PDB entry 3CC7 | X-ray diffraction, 2.70 A resolution | chains 3 and 0 of the 31 polymer chains in the assembly

Chain 3:
Molecule: 50S ribosomal protein L44E
Organism: Haloarcula marismortui
Reference sequence: P32411 (RL44_HALMA); residue numbers follow UniProt; this construct covers 1-92
Amino-acid sequence (92 residues; row label = number of the first residue in the row):
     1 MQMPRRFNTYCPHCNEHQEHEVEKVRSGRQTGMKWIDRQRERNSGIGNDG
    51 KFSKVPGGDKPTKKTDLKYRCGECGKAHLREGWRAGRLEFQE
Ion coordination: Cd2+: Cys-11, Cys-14, Cys-71, Cys-74; Sr2+ site 1: Arg-42 (shared with U391(0) of chain 0); Sr2+ site 2: Gly-45, Gly-47, Asp-49; Sr2+ site 3 near Asp-59 (its only coordinating residue here)

Chain 0:
Molecule: 23S ribosomal RNA
Organism: Haloarcula marismortui
Notes: engineered mutation(s): G2099A, C2487U
Sequence (2923 nucleotides; row label = number of the first residue in the row):
     1 GUUGGCUACUAUGCCAGCUGGUGGAUUGCUCGGCUCAGGCGCUGAUGAAG
    51 GACGUGCCAAGCUGCGAUAAGCUGUGGGGAGCCGCACGGAGGCGAAGAAC
   101 CACAGAUUUCCGAAUGAGAAUCUCUCUAACAAUUGCUUCGCGCAAUGAGG
   151 AACCCCGAGAACUGAAACAUCUCAGUAUCGGGAGGAACAGAAAACGCAAC
   201 GUGAUGUCGUUAGUAACCGCGAGUGAACGCGAUACAGCCCAAACCGAAGC
   251 CCUCACGGGCAAUGUGGUGUCAGGGCUACCUCUCAUCAGCCGACCGUCUU
   301 CACGAAGUCUCUUGGAAUAGAGCGUGAUACAGGGUGACAACCCCGUACUG
   351 AAGACCAGUACGCUGUGCGGUAGUGCCAGAGUAGCGGGGGUUGGAUAUCC
   401 CUCGCGAAUAACGCAGGCAUCGACUGCGAAGGCUAAACACAACCUGAGAC
   451 CGAUAGUGAACAAGUAGUGUGAACGAACGCUGCAAAGUACCCUCAGAAGG
   501 GAGGCGAAAUAGAGCAUGAAAUCAGUUGGCGAUCGAGCGACAGGGCAUAC
   551 AAGGUCCCUUGACGAAUGACCGAGACGCGAGUCUCCAGUAAGACUCACGG
   601 GAAGCCGAUGUUCUGUCGUACGUUUUGAAAAACGAGCCAGGGAGUGUGUC
   651 UGUAUGGCAAGUCUAACCGGAGUAUCCGGGGAGGCACAGGGAAACCGACA
   701 UGGCCGCAGGGCUUUGCCCGAGGGCCGCCGUCUUCAAGGGCGGGGAGCCA
   751 UGUGGACACGACCCGAAUCCGGACGAUCUACGCAUGGACAAGAUGAAGCG
   801 UGCCGAAAGGCACGUGGAAGUCUGUUAGAGUUGGUGUCCUACAAUACCCU
   851 CUCGUGAUCUAUGUGUAGGGGUGAAAGGCCCAUCGAGUCCGGCAACAGCU
   901 GGUUCCAAUCGAAACAUGUCGAAGCAUGACCUCCGCCGAGGUAGUCUGUG
   951 AGGUAGAGCGACCGAUUGGUGUGUCCGCCUCCGAGAGGAGUCGGCACACC
  1001 UGUCAAACUCCAAACUUACAGACGCUGUUUGACGCGGGGAUUCCGGUGCG
  1051 CGGGGUAAGCCUGUGUACCAGGAGGGGAACAACCCAGAGAUAGGUUAAGG
  1101 UCCCCAAGUGUGGAUUAAGUGUAAUCCUCUGAAGGUGGUCUCGAGCCCUA
  1151 GACAGCCGGGAGGUGAGCUUAGAAGCAGCUACCCUCUAAGAAAAGCGUAA
  1201 CAGCUUACCGGCCGAGGUUUGAGGCGCCCAAAAUGAUCGGGACUCAAAUC
  1251 CACCACCGAGACCUGUCCGUACCACUCAUACUGGUAAUCGAGUAGAUUGG
  1301 CGCUCUAAUUGGAUGGAAGCAGGGGCGAGAGCUCCUGUGGACCGAUUAGU
  1351 GACGAAAAUCCUGGCCAUAGUAGCAGCGAUAGUCGGGUGAGAACCCCGAC
  1401 GGCCUAAUGGAUAAGGGUUCCUCAGCACUGCUGAUCAGCUGAGGGUUAGC
  1451 CGGUCCUAAGUCUCACCGCAACUCGACUGAGACGAAAUGGGAAACAGGUU
  1501 AAUAUUCCUGUGCCAUCAUGCAGUGAAAGUUGACGCCCUGGGGUCGAUCA
  1551 CGCCGGGCAUUCGCCCGGUCGAACCGUCCAACUCCGUGGAAGCCGUAAUG
  1601 GCAGGAAGCGGACGAACGGCGGCAUAGGGAAACGUGAUUCAACCUGGGGC
  1651 CCAUGAAAAGACGAGCAUGAUGUCCGUACCGAGAACCGACACAGGUGUCC
  1701 AUGGCGGCGAAAGCCAAGGCCUGUCGGGAGCAACCAACGUUAGGGAAUUC
  1751 GGCAAGUUAGUCCCGUACCUUCGGAAGAAGGGAUGCCUGCUCCGGAACGG
  1801 AGCAGGUCGCAGUGACUCGGAAGCUCGGACUGUCUAGUAACAACAUAGGU
  1851 GACCGCAAAUCCGCAAGGACUCGUACGGUCACUGAAUCCUGCCCAGUGCA
  1901 GGUAUCUGAACACCUCGUACAAGAGGACGAAGGACCUGUCAACGGCGGGG
  1951 GUAACUAUGACCCUCUUAAGGUAGCGUAGUACCUUGCCGCAUCAGUAGCG
  2001 GCUUGCAUGAAUGGAUUAACCAGAGCUUCACUGUCCCAACGUUGGGCCCG
  2051 GUGAACUGUACAUUCCAGUGCGGAGUCUGGAGACACCCAGGGGGAAGCAA
  2101 AGACCCUAUGGAGCUUUACUGCAGGCUGUCGCUGAGACGUGGUCGCCGAU
  2151 GUGCAGCAUAGGUAGGAGUCGUUACAGAGGUACCCGCGCUAGCGGGCCAC
  2201 CCAGACAACAGUGAAAUACUACCCGUCGGUGACUGCGACUCUCACUCCGG
  2251 GAGGAGGACACCGAUAGCCGGGCAGUUUGACUGGGGCGGUACGCGCUCGA
  2301 AAAGAUAUCGAGCGCGCCCUAUGGUCAUCUCAGCCGGGACAGAGACCCGG
  2351 CGAAGAGUGCAAGAGCAAAAGAUGACUUGACAGUGUUCUUCCCAACGAGG
  2401 AACGCUGACGCGAAAGCGUGGUCUAGCGAACCAAUUAGCCUGCUUGAUGC
  2451 GGGCAAUUGAUGACAGAAAAGCUACCCUAGGGAUAAUAGAGUCGUCACUC
  2501 GCAAGAGCACAUAUCGACCGAGUGGCUUGCUACCUCGAUGUCGGUUCCCU
  2551 CCAUCCUGCCCGUGCAGAAGCGGGCAAGGGUGAGGUUGUUCGCCUAUUAA
  2601 AGGAGGUCGUGAGCUGGGUUUAGACCGUCGUGAGACAGGUCGGCUGCUAU
  2651 CUACUGGGUGUGUAAUGGUGUCUGACAAGAACGACCGUAUAGUACGAGAG
  2701 GAACUACGGUUGGUGGCCACUGGUGUACCGGUUGUUCGAGAGAGCACGUG
  2751 CCGGGUAGCCACGCCACACGGGGUAAGAGCUGAACGCAUCUAAGCUCGAA
  2801 ACCCACUUGGAAAAGAGACACCGCCGAGGUCCCGCGUACAAGACGCGGUC
  2851 GAUAGACUCGGGGUGUGCGCGUCGAGGUAACGAGACGUUAAGCCCACGAG
  2901 CACUAACAGACCAAAGCCAUCAU
Disordered / not traced: 1-9, 126-127, 715, 971-998, 1560, 1952-1963, 2137-2236, 2339-2343, 2665-2666, 2915-2923
Modified positions: 1MA (6-hydro-1-methyladenosine-5'-monophosphate) at position 628, OMU (o2'-methyluridine 5'-monophosphate) at position 2587, OMG (o2'-methylguanosine-5'-monophosphate) at position 2588, UR3 (3-methyluridine-5'-monophoshate) at position 2619, PSU (pseudouridine-5'-monophosphate) at position 2621
Ion coordination: Mg2+ site 1 near G28 (its only coordinating residue here); Na+ site 1: C40, G41, C443; Na+ site 2: G56, A59, G61; Sr2+ site 1: C85, A86 (shared with 1 residue of chain T); Na+ site 3 near U108 (its only coordinating residue here); Mg2+ site 2 near U115 (its only coordinating residue here); Na+ site 4: C130, U146; Na+ site 5: C141, G142; Sr2+ site 2: G147, A183 (shared with 1 residue of chain M); Mg2+ site 3: C162, U2276; K+ site 1: C162, U163, U172; Mg2+ site 4: A165, A167, C168; 59 more Na+ sites not listed; 69 more Mg2+ sites not listed; 58 more Sr2+ sites not listed; 1 more K+ sites not listed

Chain 3 / chain 0 interface:
Pairs across the interface (127; chain 3 residue first):
  Met-1(3) / C2319(0)  hydrogen bond to the phosphate
  Met-1(3) / U2320(0)  phosphate contact
  Met-1(3) / A2380(0)  base contact
  Gln-2(3) / U2320(0)  hydrogen bond to the phosphate
  Met-3(3) / U2320(0)  base contact
  Pro-4(3) / U2320(0)  sugar contact
  Phe-7(3) / U2378(0)  sugar contact
  Asn-8(3) / U2378(0)  hydrogen bond to the phosphate
  Thr-9(3) / G2379(0)  hydrogen bond to the phosphate
  Thr-9(3) / C2381(0)  sugar contact
  Tyr-10(3) / C2381(0)  sugar contact
  Tyr-10(3) / A2382(0)  sugar contact
  Tyr-10(3) / G2407(0)  hydrogen bond to the sugar
  Tyr-10(3) / A2408(0)  sugar contact
  Pro-12(3) / A2382(0)  sugar contact
  His-13(3) / A2437(0)  sugar contact
  Asn-15(3) / C735(0)  hydrogen bond to the base
  Asn-15(3) / G2407(0)  hydrogen bond to the sugar
  Asn-15(3) / A2408(0)  sugar contact
  Glu-16(3) / A2408(0)  sugar contact
  His-17(3) / G2379(0)  salt bridge to the phosphate
  His-17(3) / A2408(0)  hydrogen bond to the sugar
  His-17(3) / C2409(0)  hydrogen bond to the sugar
  Val-25(3) / U2435(0)  sugar contact
  Arg-26(3) / U2435(0)  sugar contact
  Ser-27(3) / A2434(0)  sugar contact
  Gly-28(3) / A2434(0)  hydrogen bond to the phosphate
  Gly-28(3) / U2435(0)  phosphate contact
  Arg-29(3) / A1924(0)  hydrogen bond to the phosphate
  Arg-29(3) / G1925(0)  salt bridge to the phosphate
  Gln-30(3) / A1924(0)  sugar contact
  Gln-30(3) / A2433(0)  phosphate contact
  Gln-30(3) / A2434(0)  phosphate contact
  Thr-31(3) / G1923(0)  hydrogen bond to the sugar
  Thr-31(3) / G2451(0)  hydrogen bond to the phosphate
  Met-33(3) / A1922(0)  base contact
  Met-33(3) / G1923(0)  sugar contact
  Met-33(3) / C2450(0)  phosphate contact
  Met-33(3) / G2451(0)  phosphate contact
  Lys-34(3) / A2433(0)  phosphate contact
  Lys-34(3) / A2434(0)  phosphate contact
  Lys-34(3) / G2451(0)  salt bridge to the phosphate
  Lys-34(3) / G2452(0)  phosphate contact
  Trp-35(3) / C218(0)  phosphate contact
  Trp-35(3) / C220(0)  base contact
  Trp-35(3) / A395(0)  sugar contact
  Trp-35(3) / U396(0)  phosphate contact
  Trp-35(3) / G2451(0)  phosphate contact
  Trp-35(3) / G2452(0)  hydrogen bond to the phosphate
  Ile-36(3) / C2432(0)  phosphate contact
  Ile-36(3) / A2433(0)  phosphate contact
  Arg-38(3) / U396(0)  salt bridge to the phosphate
  Arg-38(3) / G2451(0)  hydrogen bond to the sugar
  Gln-39(3) / C218(0)  hydrogen bond to the phosphate
  Gln-39(3) / G219(0)  hydrogen bond to the phosphate
  Arg-42(3) / A395(0)  hydrogen bond to the phosphate
  Arg-42(3) / U396(0)  salt bridge to the phosphate
  Asn-43(3) / C218(0)  hydrogen bond to the phosphate
  Gly-45(3) / G390(0)  phosphate contact
  Ile-46(3) / G389(0)  phosphate contact
  Ile-46(3) / G390(0)  hydrogen bond to the phosphate
  Ile-46(3) / C2122(0)  phosphate contact
  Gly-47(3) / G2121(0)  hydrogen bond to the phosphate
  Gly-47(3) / C2122(0)  hydrogen bond to the phosphate
  Asn-48(3) / A169(0)  hydrogen bond to the sugar
  Asn-48(3) / U170(0)  sugar contact
  Asn-48(3) / U2120(0)  hydrogen bond to the sugar
  Asn-48(3) / G2121(0)  phosphate contact
  Asn-48(3) / A2468(0)  base contact
  Asp-49(3) / U170(0)  sugar contact
  Gly-50(3) / U170(0)  hydrogen bond to the sugar
  Gly-50(3) / A2468(0)  hydrogen bond to the base
  Lys-51(3) / G219(0)  phosphate contact
  Lys-51(3) / C220(0)  salt bridge to the phosphate
  Lys-51(3) / C2431(0)  hydrogen bond to the sugar
  Ser-53(3) / U2120(0)  phosphate contact
  Ser-53(3) / G2121(0)  hydrogen bond to the phosphate
  Ser-53(3) / A2468(0)  base contact
  Lys-54(3) / G219(0)  hydrogen bond to the sugar
  Lys-54(3) / A2468(0)  salt bridge to the phosphate
  Gly-58(3) / A2460(0)  sugar contact
  Gly-58(3) / U2461(0)  phosphate contact
  Asp-59(3) / A2460(0)  phosphate contact
  Asp-59(3) / U2461(0)  hydrogen bond to the phosphate
  Lys-60(3) / C2427(0)  base contact
  Lys-60(3) / G2428(0)  hydrogen bond to the base
  Lys-60(3) / A2460(0)  hydrogen bond to the phosphate
  Lys-60(3) / U2461(0)  phosphate contact
  Lys-60(3) / G2462(0)  hydrogen bond to the base
  Pro-61(3) / G2316(0)  sugar contact
  Pro-61(3) / C2317(0)  phosphate contact
  Pro-61(3) / G2462(0)  base contact
  Thr-62(3) / C2317(0)  hydrogen bond to the phosphate
  Lys-63(3) / G2459(0)  hydrogen bond to the phosphate
  Lys-63(3) / A2460(0)  salt bridge to the phosphate
  Lys-64(3) / G2428(0)  salt bridge to the phosphate
  Lys-64(3) / U2458(0)  phosphate contact
  Lys-64(3) / G2459(0)  hydrogen bond to the phosphate
  Thr-65(3) / U2458(0)  sugar contact
  Asp-66(3) / U2458(0)  sugar contact
  Lys-68(3) / U2435(0)  hydrogen bond to the phosphate
  Lys-68(3) / U2436(0)  salt bridge to the phosphate
  Arg-70(3) / A2437(0)  salt bridge to the phosphate
  Lys-76(3) / A2437(0)  phosphate contact
  Lys-76(3) / G2438(0)  salt bridge to the phosphate
  Ala-77(3) / U2436(0)  hydrogen bond to the sugar
  Ala-77(3) / A2437(0)  hydrogen bond to the phosphate
  His-78(3) / U2436(0)  sugar contact
  Leu-79(3) / U2435(0)  base contact
  Leu-79(3) / U2436(0)  sugar contact
  Leu-79(3) / A2456(0)  base contact
  Leu-79(3) / U2457(0)  sugar contact
  Arg-80(3) / C2381(0)  hydrogen bond to the sugar
  Arg-80(3) / A2382(0)  salt bridge to the phosphate
  Arg-80(3) / U2457(0)  hydrogen bond to the sugar
  Glu-81(3) / U2457(0)  phosphate contact
  Glu-81(3) / U2458(0)  phosphate contact
  Gly-82(3) / U2457(0)  hydrogen bond to the phosphate
  Gly-82(3) / U2458(0)  hydrogen bond to the phosphate
  Arg-84(3) / C2317(0)  salt bridge to the phosphate
  Arg-84(3) / G2426(0)  phosphate contact
  Arg-84(3) / C2427(0)  salt bridge to the phosphate
  Arg-84(3) / G2428(0)  salt bridge to the phosphate
  Ala-85(3) / C2318(0)  phosphate contact
  Gly-86(3) / C2318(0)  hydrogen bond to the phosphate
  Gln-91(3) / U2320(0)  hydrogen bond to the sugar
  Gln-91(3) / A2321(0)  hydrogen bond to the phosphate
Other interface residues (no listed pair), chain 3 (61 interface residues in all): Gly-32, Trp-83
Other interface residues (no listed pair), chain 0 (54 interface residues in all): G2400

In short:
The interface between chain 3 and chain 0 involves 61 residues on one side and 54 on the other; the contacts
include 46 hydrogen bonds and 16 salt bridges. Among the polar pairs are Asn-15(3)/C735(0), Gly-50(3)/A2468(0)
and Lys-60(3)/G2428(0).
Here chain 3 is 50S ribosomal protein L44E and chain 0 is 23S ribosomal RNA, both from Haloarcula marismortui.
Entry 3CC7 (Structure of Anisomycin resistant 50S Ribosomal Subunit: 23S rRNA mutation C2487U) was determined
by X-ray diffraction, deposited together with 3CC2, 3CC4, 3CCE, 3CCJ, 3CCL, 3CCM and 6 further entries.
